PDB entry 4F0P | X-ray diffraction, 2.79 A resolution | chains A and B of the 4 polymer chains in the assembly

[Chain A (and B)]
Protein: Restriction endonuclease
Source organism: Mycobacterium sp
Notes: chain B of this document is another copy of the same molecule, construct and numbering; everything in this record applies to it too
Reference sequence: A3PUQ5 (A3PUQ5_MYCSJ); numbering as in UniProt (aligned over 1-456)
Amino-acid sequence (456 residues; each row starts with the number of its first residue):
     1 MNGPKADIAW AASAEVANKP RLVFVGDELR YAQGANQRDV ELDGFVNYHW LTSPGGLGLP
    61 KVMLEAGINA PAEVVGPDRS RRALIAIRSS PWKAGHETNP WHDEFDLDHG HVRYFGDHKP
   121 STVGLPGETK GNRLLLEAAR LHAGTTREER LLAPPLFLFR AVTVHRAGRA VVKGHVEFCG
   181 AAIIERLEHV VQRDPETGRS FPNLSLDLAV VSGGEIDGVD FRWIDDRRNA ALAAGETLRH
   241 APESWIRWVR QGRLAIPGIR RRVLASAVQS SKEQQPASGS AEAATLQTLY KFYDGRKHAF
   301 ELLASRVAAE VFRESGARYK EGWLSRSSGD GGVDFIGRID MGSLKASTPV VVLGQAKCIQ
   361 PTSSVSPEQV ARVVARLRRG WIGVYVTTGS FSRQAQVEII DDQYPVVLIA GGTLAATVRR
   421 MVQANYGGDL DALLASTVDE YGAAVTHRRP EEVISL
Disordered / not traced: 1-6 (chain B: 1-4)
Bound ions: Mg2+: Asp-334, Gln-355, Ala-356
Reported in the primary citation:
  - Mg2+ coordination: Asp-334, Gln-355, Ala-356
  - mutagenesis - V191D, V191R: decreased expression
  - mutagenesis - V191D, V191R, R376A, E398A, D402A: decreased catalytic activity

[Chain A / chain B interface]
Pairs across the interface (152):
  Glu-104(A) with Leu-344(B); Lys-345(B)
  Asp-106(A) with Leu-344(B)
  His-111(A) with Arg-318(B), hydrogen bond; Leu-344(B)
  Arg-113(A) with Leu-344(B)
  Leu-125(A) with Arg-133(B); Leu-136(B), hydrophobic
  Leu-136(A) with Leu-125(B), hydrophobic
  Arg-140(A) with Val-191(B); Ser-200(B), hydrogen bond (side chain-backbone); Phe-201(B); Pro-202(B)
  Ala-143(A) with Val-191(B)
  Gly-144(A) with Ala-424(B)
  Thr-145(A) with Arg-193(B); Ser-200(B), hydrogen bond; Gln-423(B); Ala-424(B); Asn-425(B); Tyr-426(B), hydrogen bond (backbone-backbone); Gly-427(B), hydrogen bond (backbone-backbone)
  Thr-146(A) with Asn-425(B); Gly-427(B)
  Glu-149(A) with Ser-200(B)
  Arg-150(A) with Asn-425(B), hydrogen bond (side chain-backbone)
  Glu-185(A) with Arg-318(B), salt bridge
  Arg-186(A) with Arg-186(B); Glu-188(B)
  Leu-187(A) with Glu-188(B); His-189(B), hydrogen bond (backbone-backbone)
  Glu-188(A) with Arg-186(B), salt bridge; Leu-187(B); Glu-188(B)
  His-189(A) with Leu-187(B), hydrogen bond (backbone-backbone)
  Val-191(A) with Arg-140(B); Ala-143(B); Thr-145(B)
  Ser-200(A) with Arg-140(B), hydrogen bond (backbone-side chain); Thr-145(B), hydrogen bond; Glu-149(B)
  Pro-202(A) with Arg-140(B)
  Arg-247(A) with Arg-306(B); Glu-321(B), salt bridge
  Arg-250(A) with Glu-440(B), salt bridge
  Gln-251(A) with Asn-425(B); Tyr-426(B), hydrogen bond (backbone-side chain); Glu-440(B), hydrogen bond
  Gly-252(A) with Asn-425(B)
  Arg-253(A) with Glu-310(B), salt bridge; Arg-313(B); Asn-425(B), hydrogen bond (backbone-side chain)
  Leu-254(A) with Met-421(B), hydrophobic; Tyr-426(B); Leu-433(B), hydrophobic
  Pro-257(A) with Tyr-319(B); Lys-320(B); Glu-321(B), hydrogen bond (backbone-backbone)
  Gly-258(A) with Glu-321(B)
  Arg-260(A) with Arg-318(B); Tyr-319(B), hydrogen bond (side chain-backbone); Lys-320(B)
  Arg-262(A) with Ile-454(B), hydrogen bond (side chain-backbone); Ser-455(B), hydrogen bond (side chain-backbone); Leu-456(B)
  Leu-264(A) with Ser-455(B)
  Arg-306(A) with Arg-247(B); Leu-254(B)
  Glu-310(A) with Arg-253(B), salt bridge
  Val-311(A) with Gly-342(B); Ser-343(B)
  Phe-312(A) with Gly-342(B)
  Arg-313(A) with Glu-185(B), salt bridge; Arg-253(B), hydrogen bond (side chain-backbone); Ile-256(B); Pro-257(B)
  Glu-314(A) with Ser-343(B); Leu-344(B), hydrogen bond (side chain-backbone)
  Ser-315(A) with Gly-316(B), hydrogen bond (side chain-backbone); Ala-317(B); Arg-318(B); Gly-342(B)
  Gly-316(A) with Ser-315(B); Gly-316(B)
  Ala-317(A) with Ser-315(B)
  Arg-318(A) with His-109(B), hydrogen bond (side chain-backbone); His-111(B), hydrogen bond; Arg-260(B); Ser-315(B)
  Tyr-319(A) with Pro-257(B)
  Lys-320(A) with Pro-257(B), hydrogen bond (side chain-backbone); Gly-258(B); Arg-260(B)
  Glu-321(A) with Arg-247(B), salt bridge; Leu-254(B); Pro-257(B), hydrogen bond (backbone-backbone); Gly-258(B)
  Met-341(A) with Phe-312(B), hydrophobic; Ser-315(B); Met-341(B), hydrophobic
  Gly-342(A) with Val-311(B); Ser-315(B), hydrogen bond (backbone-side chain)
  Ser-343(A) with Val-311(B)
  Leu-344(A) with Asp-106(B); His-111(B); Glu-314(B)
  Lys-345(A) with Gln-269(B)
  Ala-346(A) with Gln-269(B)
  Thr-348(A) with Tyr-404(B); Pro-405(B); Val-406(B); Val-407(B)
  Val-374(A) with Arg-379(B), hydrogen bond (backbone-side chain)
  Arg-379(A) with Val-374(B); Leu-377(B); Tyr-404(B); Pro-405(B)
  Gly-380(A) with Pro-405(B)
  Ile-382(A) with Met-341(B), hydrophobic; Thr-348(B)
  Gln-403(A) with Glu-451(B)
  Tyr-404(A) with Thr-348(B); Arg-379(B)
  Pro-405(A) with Thr-348(B); Gly-380(B)
  Val-406(A) with Thr-348(B)
  Val-407(A) with Met-341(B); Ala-346(B); Thr-348(B)
  Leu-408(A) with Ala-346(B)
  Met-421(A) with Leu-254(B), hydrophobic
  Gln-423(A) with Thr-145(B)
  Ala-424(A) with Gly-144(B); Thr-145(B)
  Asn-425(A) with Thr-145(B); Thr-146(B); Arg-150(B), hydrogen bond (backbone-side chain); Gln-251(B); Gly-252(B); Arg-253(B), hydrogen bond (side chain-backbone)
  Tyr-426(A) with Thr-145(B), hydrogen bond (backbone-backbone); Gln-251(B), hydrogen bond (side chain-backbone); Leu-254(B)
  Gly-427(A) with Thr-145(B), hydrogen bond (backbone-backbone)
  Glu-440(A) with Arg-250(B), salt bridge; Gln-251(B)
  Glu-451(A) with Gln-403(B)
  Ile-454(A) with Arg-262(B), hydrogen bond (backbone-side chain); Gln-403(B)
  Ser-455(A) with Arg-262(B); Leu-264(B)
  Leu-456(A) with Arg-262(B), hydrogen bond (backbone-side chain)
Other interface residues (no listed pair), chain A (90 interface residues in all): Phe-105, His-109, Arg-133, Glu-137, Ala-139, Arg-147, Gln-192, Arg-193, Phe-201, Ala-255, Val-350, Leu-377, Arg-378, Trp-381, Ile-409, Thr-413, Leu-433
Other interface residues (no listed pair), chain B (90 interface residues in all): Glu-104, Gly-110, Glu-137, Ala-139, Arg-147, Gln-192, Arg-338, Ile-339, Ser-347, Arg-378, Trp-381, Leu-408, Thr-413

[Summary]
The chain A/chain B interface involves 90 residues from each chain, with 33 hydrogen bonds and 9 salt bridges.
Polar pairs include Glu-185(A)/Arg-318(B), Glu-188(A)/Arg-186(B) and Arg-247(A)/Glu-321(B). The paper reports
that V191D, V191R and R376A of chain A, among others, reduce catalytic activity; Mg2+ coordination by
Asp-334(A), Gln-355(A) and Ala-356(A); 5 substitutions were tested in all.
Chain A and chain B are both Restriction endonuclease (Mycobacterium sp); the structure, MspJI Restriction
Endonuclease - P31 Form, was determined by X-ray diffraction, deposited together with 4F0Q.
